Entry 8XUL (X-ray diffraction, 2.50 A resolution); this record covers chain A.

# Chain A
Name: XCC2207
Organism: Xanthomonas campestris pv. campestris
UniProtKB: A0AAE7Z2R1 (A0AAE7Z2R1_XANCE); residue numbers follow UniProt; this construct covers 15-545
Chain sequence (539 residues; numbered 15 to 553; the number before each row is that of its first residue):
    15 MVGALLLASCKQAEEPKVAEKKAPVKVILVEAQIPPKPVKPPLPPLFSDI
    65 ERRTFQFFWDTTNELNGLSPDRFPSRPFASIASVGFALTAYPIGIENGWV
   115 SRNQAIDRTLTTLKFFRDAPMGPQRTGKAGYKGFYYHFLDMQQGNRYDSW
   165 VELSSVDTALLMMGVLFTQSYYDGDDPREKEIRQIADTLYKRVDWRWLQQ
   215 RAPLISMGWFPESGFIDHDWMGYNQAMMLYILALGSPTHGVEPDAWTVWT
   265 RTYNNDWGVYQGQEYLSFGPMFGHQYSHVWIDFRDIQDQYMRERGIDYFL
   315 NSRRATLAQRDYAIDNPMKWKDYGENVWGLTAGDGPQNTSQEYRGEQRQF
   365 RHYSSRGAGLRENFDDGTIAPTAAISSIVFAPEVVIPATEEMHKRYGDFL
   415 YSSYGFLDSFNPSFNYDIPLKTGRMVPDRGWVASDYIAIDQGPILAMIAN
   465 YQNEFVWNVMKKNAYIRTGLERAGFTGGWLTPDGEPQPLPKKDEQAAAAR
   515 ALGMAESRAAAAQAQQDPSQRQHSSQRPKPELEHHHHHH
Not modelled in the structure: 15-54, 497-553
Differences from the reference sequence: engineered mutation Asn159 (Lys in A0AAE7Z2R1), Gln239 (Glu in A0AAE7Z2R1); expression tag (546-553)
Reported in the primary citation:
  - binding site for beta-D-glucopyranose: Tyr367

# Overview
The paper reports a binding site for beta-D-glucopyranose at Tyr367.
Chain A is XCC2207 (Xanthomonas campestris pv. campestris); the structure, Structure of beta-1,2-glucanase
from Xanthomonas campestris pv. campestris (beta-1,2-glucoheptasaccharide complex)-E239Q mutant, was
determined by X-ray diffraction, deposited together with 8XUJ and 8XUK.
